Entry 4X6A (X-ray diffraction, 3.96 A resolution); this record covers chains B and J of the 12 polymer chains in the assembly.

# Chain B
Protein: DNA-directed RNA polymerase II subunit RPB2
From: Saccharomyces cerevisiae (strain ATCC 204508 / S288c)
Notes: EC 2.7.7.6
UniProt: P08518 (RPB2_YEAST); residue numbers follow UniProt; this construct covers 1-1224
Chain sequence (1224 residues; row label = number of the first residue in the row):
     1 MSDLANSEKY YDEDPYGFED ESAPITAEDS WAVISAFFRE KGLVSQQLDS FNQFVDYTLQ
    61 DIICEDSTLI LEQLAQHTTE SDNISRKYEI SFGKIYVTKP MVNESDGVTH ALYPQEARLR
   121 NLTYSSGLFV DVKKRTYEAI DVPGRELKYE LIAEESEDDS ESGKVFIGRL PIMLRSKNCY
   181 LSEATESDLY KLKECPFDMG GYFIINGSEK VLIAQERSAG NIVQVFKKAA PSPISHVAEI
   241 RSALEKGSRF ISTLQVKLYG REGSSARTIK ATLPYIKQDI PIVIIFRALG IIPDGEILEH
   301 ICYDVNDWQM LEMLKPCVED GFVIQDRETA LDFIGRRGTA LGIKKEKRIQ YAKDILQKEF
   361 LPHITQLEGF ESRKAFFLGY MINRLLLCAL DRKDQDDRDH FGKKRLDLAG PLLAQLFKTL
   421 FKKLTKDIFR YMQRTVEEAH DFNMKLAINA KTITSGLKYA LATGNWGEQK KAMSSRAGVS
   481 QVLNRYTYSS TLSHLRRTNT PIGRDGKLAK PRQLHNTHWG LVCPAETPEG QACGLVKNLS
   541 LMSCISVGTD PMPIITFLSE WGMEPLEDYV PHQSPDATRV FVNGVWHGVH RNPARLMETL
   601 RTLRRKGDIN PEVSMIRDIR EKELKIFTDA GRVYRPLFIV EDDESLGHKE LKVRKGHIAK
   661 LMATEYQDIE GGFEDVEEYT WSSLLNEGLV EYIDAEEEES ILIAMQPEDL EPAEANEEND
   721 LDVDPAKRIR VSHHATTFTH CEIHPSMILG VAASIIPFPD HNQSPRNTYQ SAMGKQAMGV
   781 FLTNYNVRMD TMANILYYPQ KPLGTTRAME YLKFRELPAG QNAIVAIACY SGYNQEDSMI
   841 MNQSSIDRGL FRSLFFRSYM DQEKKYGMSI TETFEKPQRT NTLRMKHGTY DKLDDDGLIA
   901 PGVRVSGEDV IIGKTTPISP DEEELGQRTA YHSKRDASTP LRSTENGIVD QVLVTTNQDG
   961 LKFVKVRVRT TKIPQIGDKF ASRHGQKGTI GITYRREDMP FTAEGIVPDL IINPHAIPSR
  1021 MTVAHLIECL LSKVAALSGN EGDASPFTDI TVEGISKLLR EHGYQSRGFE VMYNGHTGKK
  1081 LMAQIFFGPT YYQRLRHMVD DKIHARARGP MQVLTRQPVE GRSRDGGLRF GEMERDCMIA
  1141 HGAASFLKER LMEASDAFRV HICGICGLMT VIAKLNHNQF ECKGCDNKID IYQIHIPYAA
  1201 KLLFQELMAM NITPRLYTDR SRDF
Unresolved in the structure: 1-19, 71-89, 135-163, 336-344, 438-445, 503-508, 669-677, 716-721, 920-932, 1223-1224
Bound ions: Zn2+: Cys-1163, Cys-1166, Cys-1182

# Chain J
Protein: DNA-directed RNA polymerases I, II, and III subunit RPABC5
From: Saccharomyces cerevisiae (strain ATCC 204508 / S288c)
UniProt: P22139 (RPAB5_YEAST); numbering as in UniProt (aligned over 1-70)
Chain sequence (70 residues; numbered 1 to 70; the number before each row is that of its first residue):
     1 MIVPVRCFSC GKVVGDKWES YLNLLQEDEL DEGTALSRLG LKRYCCRRMI LTHVDLIEKF
    61 LRYNPLEKRD
Unresolved in the structure: 66-70
Bound ions: Zn2+: Cys-7, Cys-10, Cys-45, Cys-46
Curated features (UniProtKB/Swiss-Prot):
  - binding site (Zn(2+)): Cys-7, Cys-10, Cys-45, Cys-46
  - cross-link: Lys-59 (Glycyl lysine isopeptide (Lys-Gly) (interchain with G-Cter in ubiquitin))

# How chain B and chain J interact
Residue-residue contacts (54; chain B residue first):
  Glu-186(B) with Arg-62(J), salt bridge
  Ser-187(B) with Arg-62(J), hydrogen bond
  Tyr-190(B) with Lys-59(J); Arg-62(J); Tyr-63(J)
  Lys-193(B) with Pro-65(J)
  Cys-195(B) with Tyr-63(J)
  Val-780(B) with Leu-56(J), hydrophobic
  Thr-783(B) with Lys-59(J); Phe-60(J); Tyr-63(J)
  Asn-784(B) with Tyr-63(J), hydrogen bond (backbone-side chain)
  Tyr-785(B) with Met-1(J); Phe-60(J), hydrophobic
  Leu-796(B) with Met-1(J)
  Tyr-797(B) with Met-1(J)
  Tyr-798(B) with Ile-2(J); Pro-4(J), hydrophobic
  Pro-799(B) with Val-54(J)
  Gln-800(B) with Arg-48(J); Met-49(J); Thr-52(J)
  Lys-801(B) with Leu-51(J); Thr-52(J)
  Glu-816(B) with Leu-56(J)
  Gln-821(B) with Phe-8(J)
  Asn-822(B) with Arg-48(J), hydrogen bond (backbone-side chain)
  Ala-823(B) with Arg-48(J)
  Ile-824(B) with Ser-9(J); Arg-48(J)
  Ser-845(B) with Phe-8(J)
  Arg-848(B) with Cys-7(J); Phe-8(J), hydrogen bond (side chain-backbone); Ser-9(J); Cys-10(J); Gly-11(J)
  Gly-849(B) with Phe-8(J)
  Leu-850(B) with Phe-8(J)
  Arg-996(B) with Ser-9(J); Cys-10(J), hydrogen bond (side chain-backbone)
  Ile-1006(B) with Cys-45(J), hydrophobic
  Val-1007(B) with Ser-9(J)
  Asp-1009(B) with Ser-9(J); Arg-48(J), salt bridge
  Ala-1036(B) with Arg-47(J), hydrogen bond (backbone-side chain)
  Leu-1037(B) with Arg-47(J), hydrogen bond (backbone-side chain)
  Ser-1038(B) with Gly-33(J)
  Gly-1039(B) with Glu-32(J); Gly-33(J); Leu-51(J)
  Asn-1040(B) with Glu-32(J)
  Tyr-1064(B) with Tyr-44(J)
  Glu-1070(B) with Tyr-44(J), hydrogen bond
  Phe-1087(B) with Tyr-44(J)
Also at the interface, not in a pair above, chain B (46 interface residues in all): Glu-194, Pro-196, Phe-197, Ile-795, Leu-803, Arg-815, Asn-842, Glu-1004, Lys-1033, Ala-1035
Also at the interface, not in a pair above, chain J (29 interface residues in all): Val-3, Val-5, Arg-6, Asp-31, Arg-43

# Overview
The interface between chain B and chain J involves 46 residues on one side and 29 on the other; the contacts
include 8 hydrogen bonds and 2 salt bridges. Among the polar pairs are Glu-186(B)/Arg-62(J),
Asp-1009(B)/Arg-48(J) and Ser-187(B)/Arg-62(J).
Chain B is DNA-directed RNA polymerase II subunit RPB2 and chain J is DNA-directed RNA polymerases I, II, and
III subunit RPABC5, both from Saccharomyces cerevisiae (strain ATCC 204508 / S288c); the structure, Crystal
structure of yeast RNA polymerase II encountering oxidative Cyclopurine DNA lesions, was determined by X-ray
diffraction together with 4X67 from the same study.
